3JCA - chains A and C of the 12 polymer chains in the assembly; structure by electron microscopy, 4.80 A resolution (low resolution: residue-level contacts below are approximate; hydrogen-bond / salt-bridge calls are withheld).

# Chain A
Name: Integrase
Organism: Mouse mammary tumor virus
UniProtKB: K9W608 (K9W608_MMTV); residues 1-265 here correspond to UniProt positions 123-387 (UniProt number = residue number + 122)
Chain sequence (265 residues; each row starts with the number of its first residue):
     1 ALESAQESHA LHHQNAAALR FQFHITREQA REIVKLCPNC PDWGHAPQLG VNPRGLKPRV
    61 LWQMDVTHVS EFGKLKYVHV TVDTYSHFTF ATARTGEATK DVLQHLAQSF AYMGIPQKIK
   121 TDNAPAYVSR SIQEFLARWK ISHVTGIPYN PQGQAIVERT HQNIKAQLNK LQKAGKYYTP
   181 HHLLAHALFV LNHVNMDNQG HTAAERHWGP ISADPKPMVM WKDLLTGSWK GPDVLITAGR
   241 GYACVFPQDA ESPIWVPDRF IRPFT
Not modelled in the structure: 42-44
Ion coordination: Zn2+: His-9, His-13, Cys-37, Cys-40
What the authors report for this chain:
  - binding site for the 22-nt DNA strand: Arg-240

# Chain C
Name: Integrase
Organism: Mouse mammary tumor virus
Notes: fragment: C-terminal domain
UniProtKB: K9W608 (K9W608_MMTV); residues 217-265 here correspond to UniProt positions 339-387 (UniProt number = residue number + 122)
Chain sequence (49 residues; row label = number of the first residue in the row):
   217 PMVMWKDLLT GSWKGPDVLI TAGRGYACVF PQDAESPIWV PDRFIRPFT

# Interface between chain A and chain C
Pairs across the interface (12; chain A residue first):
  Leu-2(A) / Leu-225(C)
  Glu-28(A) / Leu-224(C)
  Gln-29(A) / Leu-225(C)
  Glu-32(A) / Leu-224(C)
  Glu-32(A) / Leu-225(C)
  Lys-222(A) / Asp-258(C)
  Leu-224(A) / Gly-239(C)
  Leu-224(A) / Arg-240(C)
  Leu-224(A) / Gly-241(C)
  Leu-225(A) / Ala-238(C)
  Leu-225(A) / Gly-239(C)
  Gly-227(A) / Asp-258(C)
Other interface residues (no listed pair), chain A (10 interface residues in all): Lys-35, Leu-49
Other interface residues (no listed pair), chain C (10 interface residues in all): Thr-226, Pro-257, Phe-260

# In short
The chain A/chain C interface involves 10 residues from each chain. His-9(A), His-13(A), Cys-37(A) and
Cys-40(A) form the Zn2+ site. From the paper: a binding site for the 22-nt DNA strand at Arg-240(A).
Here chain A is Integrase and chain C is Integrase, both from Mouse mammary tumor virus. Entry 3JCA (Core
model of the Mouse Mammary Tumor Virus intasome) was determined by electron microscopy (same publication as
5CZ1, 5CZ2 and 5D7U).
